6L74 - chains D and F of the 9 polymer chains in the assembly; structure by X-ray diffraction, 3.12 A resolution.

# Chain D
Name: DNA-directed RNA polymerase subunit beta'
From: Thermus thermophilus (strain HB8 / ATCC 27634 / DSM 579)
Notes: EC 2.7.7.6
UniProtKB: Q8RQE8 (RPOC_THET8); numbering as in UniProt (aligned over 1-1524)
Sequence (1524 residues; numbered 1 to 1524; the number before each row is that of its first residue):
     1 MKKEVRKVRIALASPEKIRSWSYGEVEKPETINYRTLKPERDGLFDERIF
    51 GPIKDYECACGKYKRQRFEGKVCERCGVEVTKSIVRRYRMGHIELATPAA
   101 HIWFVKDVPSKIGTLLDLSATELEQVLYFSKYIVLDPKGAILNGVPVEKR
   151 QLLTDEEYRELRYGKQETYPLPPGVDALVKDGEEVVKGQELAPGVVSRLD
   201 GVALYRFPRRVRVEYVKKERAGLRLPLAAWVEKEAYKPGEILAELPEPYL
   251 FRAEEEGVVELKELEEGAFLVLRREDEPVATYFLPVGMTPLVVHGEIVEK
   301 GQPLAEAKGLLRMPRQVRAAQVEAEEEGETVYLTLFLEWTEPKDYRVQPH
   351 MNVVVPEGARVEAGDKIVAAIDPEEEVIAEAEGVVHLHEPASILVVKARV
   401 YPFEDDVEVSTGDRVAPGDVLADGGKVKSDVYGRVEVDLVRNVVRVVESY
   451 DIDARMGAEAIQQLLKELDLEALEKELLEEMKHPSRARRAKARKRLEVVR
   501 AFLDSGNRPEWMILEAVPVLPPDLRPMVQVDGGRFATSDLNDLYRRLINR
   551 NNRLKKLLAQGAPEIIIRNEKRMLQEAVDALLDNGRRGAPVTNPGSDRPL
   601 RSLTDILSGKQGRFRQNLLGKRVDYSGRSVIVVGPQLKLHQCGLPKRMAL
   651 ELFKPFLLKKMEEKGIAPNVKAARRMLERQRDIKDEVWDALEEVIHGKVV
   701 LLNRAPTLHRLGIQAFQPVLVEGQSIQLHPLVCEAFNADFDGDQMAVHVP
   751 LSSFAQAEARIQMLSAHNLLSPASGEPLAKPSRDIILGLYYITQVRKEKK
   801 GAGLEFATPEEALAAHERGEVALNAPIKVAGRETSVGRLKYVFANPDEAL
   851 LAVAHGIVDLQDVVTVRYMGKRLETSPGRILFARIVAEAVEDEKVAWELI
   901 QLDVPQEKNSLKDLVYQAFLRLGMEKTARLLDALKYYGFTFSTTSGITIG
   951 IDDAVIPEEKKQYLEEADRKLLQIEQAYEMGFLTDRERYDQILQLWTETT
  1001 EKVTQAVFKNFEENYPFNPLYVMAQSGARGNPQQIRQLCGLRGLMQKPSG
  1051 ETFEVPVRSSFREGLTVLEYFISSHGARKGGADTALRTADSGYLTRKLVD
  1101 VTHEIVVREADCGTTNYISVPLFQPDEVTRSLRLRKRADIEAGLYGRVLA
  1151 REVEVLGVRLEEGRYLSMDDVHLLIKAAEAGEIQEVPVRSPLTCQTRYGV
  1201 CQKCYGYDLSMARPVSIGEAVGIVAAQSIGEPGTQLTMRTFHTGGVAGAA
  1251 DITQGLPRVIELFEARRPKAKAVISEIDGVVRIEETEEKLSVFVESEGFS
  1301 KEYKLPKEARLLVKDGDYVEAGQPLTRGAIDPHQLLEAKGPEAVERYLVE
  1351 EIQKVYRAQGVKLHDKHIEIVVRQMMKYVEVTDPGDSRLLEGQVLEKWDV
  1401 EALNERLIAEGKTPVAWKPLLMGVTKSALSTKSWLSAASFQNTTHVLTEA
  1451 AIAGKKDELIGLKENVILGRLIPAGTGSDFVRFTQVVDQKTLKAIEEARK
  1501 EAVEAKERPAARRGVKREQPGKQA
Unresolved in the structure: 1-2, 1238-1251, 1503-1524
Ion coordination: Zn2+ site 1: Cys58, Cys60, Cys73, Cys76; Mg2+ site 1: Asp739, Asp741, Asp743 (shared with 1 residue of chain I); Mg2+ site 2 near Lys840 (its only coordinating residue here); Mg2+ site 3: Trp897, Ile900; Zn2+ site 2: Cys1112, Cys1194, Cys1201, Cys1204

# Chain F
Name: RNA polymerase sigma factor SigA
From: Thermus thermophilus (strain HB8 / ATCC 27634 / DSM 579)
UniProtKB: Q5SKW1 (Q5SKW1_THET8); residues 1-423 here = UniProt positions 1-423
Sequence (443 residues; each row starts with the number of its first residue; numbers below 1 keep their minus sign (Met-19 is residue -19)):
   -19 MGSSHHHHHHSSGLVPRGSHMKKSKRKNAQAQEAQETEVLVQEEAEELPE
    31 FPEGEPDPDLEDPDLTLEDDLLDLPEEGEGLDLEEEEEDLPIPKISTSDP
    81 VRQYLHEIGQVPLLTLEEEVELARKVEEGMEAIKKLSEITGLDPDLIREV
   131 VRAKILGSARVRHIPGLKETLDPKTVEEIDQKLKSLPKEHKRYLHIAREG
   181 EAARQHLIEANLRLVVSIAKKYTGRGLSFLDLIQEGNQGLIRAVEKFEYK
   231 RRFKFSTYATWWIRQAINRAIADQARTIRIPVHMVETINKLSRTARQLQQ
   281 ELGREPTYEEIAEAMGPGWDAKRVEETLKIAQEPVSLETPIGDEKDSFYG
   331 DFIPDEHLPSPVDAATQSLLSEELEKALSKLSEREAMVLKLRKGLIDGRE
   381 HTLEEVGAFFGVTRERIRQIENKALRKLKYHESRTRKLRDFLD
Unresolved in the structure: -19 to 77
Construct notes: initiating methionine (-19); expression tag (-18 to 0)
Ion coordination: Mg2+: Ala292, Gly296, Trp299

# How chain D and chain F interact
Residue-residue contacts (138):
  Glu30(D) - Arg259(F)  salt bridge
  Thr31(D) - Thr257(F)  hydrogen bond (side chain-backbone)
  Thr31(D) - Ile258(F)
  Ile32(D) - Ile258(F)
  Tyr34(D) - Ile258(F)  hydrophobic
  Tyr34(D) - Arg259(F)
  Tyr34(D) - Pro261(F)
  Tyr34(D) - Met264(F)
  Tyr34(D) - Ile310(F)
  Ile53(D) - His337(F)
  Arg65(D) - Gly378(F)
  Arg67(D) - Asp377(F)
  Arg67(D) - Arg379(F)
  Ser83(D) - His337(F)  hydrogen bond
  Ile84(D) - Leu338(F)  hydrophobic
  Tyr128(D) - Gln83(F)
  Phe129(D) - Gln83(F)  hydrogen bond (backbone-side chain)
  Phe129(D) - Glu87(F)
  Ser130(D) - Gln83(F)
  Arg206(D) - Glu101(F)  salt bridge
  Phe207(D) - Glu97(F)
  Phe207(D) - Glu98(F)
  Phe207(D) - Glu101(F)
  Arg209(D) - Glu97(F)  salt bridge
  Pro349(D) - Glu97(F)
  His350(D) - Val100(F)
  His350(D) - Arg232(F)  hydrogen bond
  Asn352(D) - Arg104(F)
  Ile371(D) - Tyr229(F)  hydrophobic
  Ile371(D) - Lys230(F)
  Ile371(D) - Arg232(F)
  Asp372(D) - Arg232(F)  salt bridge
  Glu375(D) - Arg232(F)  salt bridge
  Ala391(D) - Glu97(F)
  Asp406(D) - Lys171(F)  salt bridge
  Val407(D) - Lys171(F)  hydrogen bond (backbone-side chain)
  Val407(D) - His175(F)
  Glu408(D) - Lys164(F)
  Glu408(D) - Lys171(F)  salt bridge
  Val409(D) - Lys164(F)
  Val409(D) - His175(F)
  Ser410(D) - Lys164(F)
  Ser410(D) - Leu174(F)
  Ser410(D) - His175(F)
  Ser410(D) - Arg178(F)
  Thr411(D) - Ile135(F)
  Thr411(D) - Arg178(F)  hydrogen bond (backbone-side chain)
  Gly412(D) - Lys134(F)
  Asp413(D) - Lys164(F)  salt bridge
  Asp413(D) - Arg178(F)  salt bridge
  Arg434(D) - Ile135(F)  hydrogen bond (side chain-backbone)
  Val437(D) - His175(F)
  Leu439(D) - Arg172(F)
  Val530(D) - Tyr329(F)
  Val530(D) - Ile333(F)  hydrophobic
  Gly532(D) - Lys309(F)
  Gly533(D) - Lys309(F)  hydrogen bond (backbone-side chain)
  Arg534(D) - Gln312(F)
  Arg534(D) - Glu313(F)  hydrogen bond (side chain-backbone)
  Phe535(D) - Pro314(F)
  Phe535(D) - Val315(F)  hydrogen bond (backbone-backbone)
  Ala536(D) - Val315(F)
  Ala536(D) - Leu317(F)  hydrophobic
  Thr537(D) - Val315(F)  hydrogen bond (backbone-backbone)
  Thr537(D) - Ser316(F)
  Thr537(D) - Leu317(F)  hydrogen bond (backbone-backbone)
  Ser538(D) - Glu318(F)  hydrogen bond
  Asp539(D) - Ser316(F)  hydrogen bond
  Asp539(D) - Glu318(F)  hydrogen bond (backbone-side chain)
  Asp542(D) - Thr257(F)  hydrogen bond
  Arg545(D) - Gln254(F)  hydrogen bond (side chain-backbone)
  Arg545(D) - Arg256(F)  hydrogen bond (side chain-backbone)
  Arg545(D) - Thr257(F)
  Asn549(D) - Gln254(F)
  Arg550(D) - Asp211(F)  salt bridge
  Arg553(D) - Asp211(F)  salt bridge
  Arg553(D) - Gln214(F)
  Arg553(D) - Glu215(F)  salt bridge
  Arg553(D) - Gln218(F)
  Lys555(D) - Arg142(F)
  Lys556(D) - Gln218(F)  hydrogen bond
  Lys556(D) - Arg222(F)
  Leu557(D) - Gln214(F)
  Leu557(D) - Gln218(F)
  Leu557(D) - Ile221(F)  hydrophobic
  Leu558(D) - Arg142(F)
  Ala559(D) - Ile144(F)
  Gln560(D) - Arg132(F)
  Gln560(D) - Arg184(F)  hydrogen bond (backbone-side chain)
  Gln560(D) - Arg222(F)  hydrogen bond
  Gly561(D) - Arg132(F)
  Gly561(D) - Arg140(F)
  Gly561(D) - Arg184(F)
  Gly561(D) - Gln185(F)  hydrogen bond (backbone-side chain)
  Ala562(D) - Arg140(F)  hydrogen bond (backbone-side chain)
  Ala562(D) - Ile221(F)  hydrophobic
  Pro563(D) - Arg140(F)
  Pro563(D) - Gln185(F)
  Pro563(D) - Ile188(F)  hydrophobic
  Pro563(D) - Glu189(F)
  Glu564(D) - Arg140(F)  salt bridge
  Ile565(D) - Glu87(F)
  Ile565(D) - Ile88(F)  hydrophobic
  Ile565(D) - Val91(F)  hydrophobic
  Ile565(D) - Glu189(F)
  Ile565(D) - Leu192(F)  hydrophobic
  Ile566(D) - Ile188(F)  hydrophobic
  Ile566(D) - Leu192(F)  hydrophobic
  Ile566(D) - Gln214(F)  hydrogen bond (backbone-side chain)
  Ile566(D) - Asn217(F)
  Ile567(D) - Arg140(F)
  Arg568(D) - Glu87(F)  salt bridge
  Asn569(D) - Tyr84(F)
  Asn569(D) - Gln214(F)  hydrogen bond
  Glu570(D) - Gln214(F)  hydrogen bond
  Arg572(D) - Pro80(F)  hydrogen bond (side chain-backbone)
  Arg572(D) - Gln83(F)  hydrogen bond
  Arg572(D) - Tyr84(F)
  Arg572(D) - Glu87(F)  salt bridge
  Met573(D) - Leu210(F)  hydrophobic
  Met573(D) - Asp211(F)
  Met573(D) - Gln214(F)
  Glu576(D) - Pro80(F)
  Arg598(D) - Ser316(F)  hydrogen bond
  Arg598(D) - Glu318(F)
  Arg598(D) - Pro320(F)
  Arg601(D) - Glu318(F)
  Arg601(D) - Phe328(F)
  Gln611(D) - Lys325(F)
  Gln611(D) - Asp326(F)
  Asn669(D) - Asp420(F)
  Lys671(D) - Asp420(F)  hydrogen bond (side chain-backbone)
  Lys671(D) - Phe421(F)
  Lys671(D) - Asp423(F)  salt bridge
  Ala672(D) - Asp420(F)
  Arg674(D) - Val342(F)
  Arg674(D) - Thr346(F)  hydrogen bond
  Arg675(D) - Asp420(F)  hydrogen bond (side chain-backbone)
Interface residues without a listed pair, chain D (86 interface residues in all): Asn33, Asp55, Glu156, Arg159, Glu404, Asp405, Pro526, Met527, Val528, Pro594, Pro668, Val670
Interface residues without a listed pair, chain F (83 interface residues in all): Gln90, Leu96, Glu129, Leu136, Pro145, Lys168, Ile176, Glu179, Gly206, Ser208, Ile260, Leu349

# Summary
The interface between chain D and chain F involves 86 residues on one side and 83 on the other; the contacts
include 32 hydrogen bonds and 16 salt bridges. Polar pairs include Glu30(D)-Arg259(F), Arg206(D)-Glu101(F) and
Arg209(D)-Glu97(F).
Here chain D is DNA-directed RNA polymerase subunit beta' and chain F is RNA polymerase sigma factor SigA,
both from Thermus thermophilus (strain HB8 / ATCC 27634 / DSM 579). Entry 6L74 (Thermus thermophilus initial
transcription complex comprising sigma A and 5'-triphosphate RNA of 2 nt) was determined by X-ray diffraction
together with 6KQD, 6KQE, 6KQF, 6KQG, 6KQH, 6KQL and 6 further entries from the same study.
